6HV5 - chains Q and R of the 28 polymer chains in the assembly; structure by X-ray diffraction, 3.00 A resolution.

# Chain Q
Name: Proteasome subunit alpha type-4
From: Saccharomyces cerevisiae (strain ATCC 204508 / S288c)
Notes: EC 3.4.25.1
UniProtKB: P40303 (PSA4_YEAST); residues -1 to 252 here correspond to UniProt positions 1-254 (UniProt number = residue number + 2)
Amino-acid sequence (254 residues; each row starts with the number of its first residue; numbers below 1 keep their minus sign (Met-1 is residue -1)):
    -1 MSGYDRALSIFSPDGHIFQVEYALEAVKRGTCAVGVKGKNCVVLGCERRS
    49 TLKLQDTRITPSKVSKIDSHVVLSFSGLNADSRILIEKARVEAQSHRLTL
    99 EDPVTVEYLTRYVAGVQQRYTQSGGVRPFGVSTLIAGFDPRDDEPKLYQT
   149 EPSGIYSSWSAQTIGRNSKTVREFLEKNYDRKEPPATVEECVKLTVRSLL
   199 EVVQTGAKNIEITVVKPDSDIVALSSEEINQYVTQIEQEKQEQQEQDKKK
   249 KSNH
Not modelled in the structure: -1 to 0, 241-252
Curated features (UniProtKB/Swiss-Prot):
  - modified residue: Thr58 (Phosphothreonine)

# Chain R
Name: Proteasome subunit alpha type-5
From: Saccharomyces cerevisiae (strain ATCC 204508 / S288c)
Notes: EC 3.4.25.1
UniProtKB: P32379 (PSA5_YEAST); residues -7 to 252 here correspond to UniProt positions 1-260 (UniProt number = residue number + 8)
Amino-acid sequence (260 residues; numbered -7 to 252; the number before each row is that of its first residue; numbers below 1 keep their minus sign (Met-7 is residue -7)):
    -7 MFLTRSEYDRGVSTFSPEGRLFQVEYSLEAIKLGSTAIGIATKEGVVLGV
    43 EKRATSPLLESDSIEKIVEIDRHIGCAMSGLTADARSMIEHARTAAVTHN
    93 LYYDEDINVESLTQSVCDLALRFGEGASGEERLMSRPFGVALLIAGHDAD
   143 DGYQLFHAEPSGTFYRYNAKAIGSGSEGAQAELLNEWHSSLTLKEAELLV
   193 LKILKQVMEEKLDENNAQLSCITKQDGFKIYDNEKTAELIKELKEKEAAE
   243 SPEEADVEMS
Not modelled in the structure: -7 to 0, 118-124, 243-252

# Interface between chain Q and chain R
Residue-residue contacts (60; chain Q residue first):
  Asp3(Q) - Glu117(R)
  Arg4(Q) - Glu117(R)
  Ala5(Q) - Val4(R)  hydrophobic
  Ala5(Q) - Glu117(R)
  Ala5(Q) - Ser127(R)
  Ser7(Q) - Ser127(R)  hydrogen bond (backbone-side chain)
  Ser7(Q) - Arg128(R)
  Ile8(Q) - Gln15(R)
  Phe9(Q) - Gln15(R)
  Phe9(Q) - Tyr18(R)
  Phe9(Q) - Ser19(R)
  Phe9(Q) - Leu73(R)  hydrophobic
  Phe9(Q) - Arg128(R)
  Phe9(Q) - Pro129(R)
  Phe9(Q) - Gly131(R)
  Ser10(Q) - Tyr18(R)
  Pro11(Q) - Tyr18(R)  hydrophobic
  Pro11(Q) - Glu21(R)
  Gly13(Q) - Tyr18(R)
  Gly13(Q) - Glu21(R)
  Gly13(Q) - Ala22(R)
  His14(Q) - Leu25(R)
  Ile15(Q) - Leu73(R)  hydrophobic
  Ile15(Q) - Arg128(R)
  Lys35(Q) - Glu52(R)  salt bridge
  Gln116(Q) - Ala75(R)
  Gln116(Q) - Asp76(R)
  Thr119(Q) - Arg128(R)  hydrogen bond (backbone-side chain)
  Gln120(Q) - Met126(R)
  Gln120(Q) - Ser127(R)  hydrogen bond (backbone-backbone)
  Gln120(Q) - Arg128(R)
  Gln120(Q) - Pro129(R)
  Gln120(Q) - Phe130(R)
  Ser121(Q) - Ser127(R)
  Gly122(Q) - Ser127(R)
  Ser151(Q) - Ala75(R)
  Gly152(Q) - Ala75(R)
  Ile153(Q) - Thr74(R)
  Ile153(Q) - Ala75(R)
  Ser155(Q) - Leu51(R)
  Ser155(Q) - Ser55(R)
  Ser156(Q) - Leu51(R)
  Ser156(Q) - Glu52(R)  hydrogen bond
  Ser156(Q) - Ser55(R)  hydrogen bond (backbone-side chain)
  Trp157(Q) - Thr47(R)
  Trp157(Q) - Ser48(R)
  Trp157(Q) - Leu50(R)
  Trp157(Q) - Leu51(R)
  Trp157(Q) - Glu52(R)
  Ser158(Q) - Leu50(R)  hydrogen bond (backbone-backbone)
  Ser158(Q) - Glu52(R)  hydrogen bond
  Ala159(Q) - Leu50(R)
  Leu173(Q) - Leu50(R)  hydrophobic
  Glu174(Q) - Ser48(R)  hydrogen bond
  Glu174(Q) - Pro49(R)
  Glu174(Q) - Leu50(R)
  Arg179(Q) - Pro49(R)  hydrogen bond (side chain-backbone)
  Arg179(Q) - Leu50(R)  hydrogen bond (side chain-backbone)
  Arg179(Q) - Leu51(R)  hydrogen bond (side chain-backbone)
  Arg179(Q) - Glu52(R)
Other interface residues (no listed pair), chain Q (31 interface residues in all): Asp12, Arg170, Tyr177
Other interface residues (no listed pair), chain R (26 interface residues in all): Asp1

# Summary
31 residues of chain Q face 26 of chain R across their interface; the contacts include 11 hydrogen bonds and 1
salt bridge. Polar pairs include Lys35(Q)-Glu52(R), Ser7(Q)-Ser127(R) and Thr119(Q)-Arg128(R).
Chain Q is Proteasome subunit alpha type-4 and chain R is Proteasome subunit alpha type-5, both from
Saccharomyces cerevisiae (strain ATCC 204508 / S288c); the structure, Yeast 20S proteasome with human beta2i
(1-53) in complex with 4, was determined by X-ray diffraction together with 6HTB, 6HTC, 6HTD, 6HTP, 6HTR, 6HUB
and 30 further entries from the same study.
